PDB entry 4LI4 | X-ray diffraction, 1.71 A resolution | chain A

[Chain A]
Name: Nucleoprotein
Source organism: Human coronavirus
UniProtKB: Q6SA23 (Q6SA23_CVHOC); residues 58-191 here correspond to UniProt positions 55-188 (UniProt number = residue number - 3)
Amino-acid sequence (136 residues; numbered 56 to 191; the number before each row is that of its first residue):
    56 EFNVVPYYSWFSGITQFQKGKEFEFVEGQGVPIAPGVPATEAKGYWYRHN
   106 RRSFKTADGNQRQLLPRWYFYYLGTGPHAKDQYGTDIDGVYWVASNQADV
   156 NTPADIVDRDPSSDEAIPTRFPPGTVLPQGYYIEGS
Unresolved in the structure: 115-117
Differences from the reference sequence: expression tag (56-57)
Ligand contacts: adenosine monophosphate (AMP): F57, P61, Y62, Y63, S64, F66, S67, G68, R122, Y124, Y126, R164, A171, E189
Reported in the primary citation:
  - binding site for adenosine monophosphate: S64, G68, R122, Y124, Y126, R164
  - conformationally variable residues (side-chain flip): F57
  - mutagenesis - R122A, Y124A, Y126A, R164A: decreased binding to RNA

[In short]
Ligands of chain A: adenosine monophosphate. The paper reports a binding site for adenosine monophosphate at
S64, G68 and R122 among others; R122A, Y124A and Y126A, among others, reduce binding to RNA.
Chain A is Nucleoprotein (Human coronavirus); the structure, Crystal structure of HCoV-OC43 N-NTD complexed
with AMP, was determined by X-ray diffraction, deposited together with 4KXJ, 4LM7, 4LM9 and 4LMC.
